3PYI - chains B and A; structure by X-ray diffraction, 2.10 A resolution.

# Chain B (and A)
Protein: Spindle assembly abnormal protein 6
From: Caenorhabditis elegans
Notes: fragment: N-terminal domain; chain A of this document is another copy of the same molecule, construct and numbering; everything in this record applies to it too
UniProtKB: O62479 (SAS6_CAEEL); numbering as in UniProt (aligned over 1-168)
Sequence (170 residues; each row starts with the number of its first residue; numbers below 1 keep their minus sign (Gly-1 is residue -1)):
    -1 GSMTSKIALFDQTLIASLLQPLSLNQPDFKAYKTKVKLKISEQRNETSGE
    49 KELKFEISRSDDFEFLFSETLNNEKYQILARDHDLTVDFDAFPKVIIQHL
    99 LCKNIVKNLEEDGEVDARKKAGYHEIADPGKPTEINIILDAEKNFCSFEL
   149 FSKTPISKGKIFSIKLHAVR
Disordered / not traced: -1 to 2, 106-127, 168 (chain A: -1 to 1, 105-129)
Construct notes: expression tag (-1 to 0); engineered mutation Glu123 (Ser in O62479)
UniProt features mapped onto this chain:
  - mutagenesis: Ile154 (I154D: Homodimerizes but do not form higher ordre structures)
From the paper describing this entry:
  - self-association interface (contacts with another copy of this molecule): Ile154
  - mutagenesis - I154E, I154G: increased expression
  - mutagenesis - I154E: abolished binding to another copy of this molecule
  - mutagenesis - I154E, I154G: abolished localization to centrioles

# Interface between chain B and chain A
Pairs across the interface - 32 pairs, chain B then chain A:
  Asp82(B) - Ser155(A)
  Asp82(B) - Lys156(A)  hydrogen bond (backbone-backbone)
  Leu83(B) - Ile154(A)
  Thr84(B) - Ile154(A)  hydrogen bond (backbone-backbone)
  Thr84(B) - Ser155(A)  hydrogen bond (side chain-backbone)
  Thr84(B) - Lys156(A)
  Val85(B) - Pro153(A)
  Val93(B) - Pro153(A)
  Val93(B) - Ile154(A)  hydrophobic
  Ile94(B) - Ile154(A)  hydrophobic
  His97(B) - Pro153(A)
  Leu98(B) - Ile154(A)  hydrophobic
  Pro153(B) - Val85(A)
  Pro153(B) - Val93(A)  hydrophobic
  Ile154(B) - Leu83(A)
  Ile154(B) - Thr84(A)  hydrogen bond (backbone-backbone)
  Ile154(B) - Phe90(A)  hydrophobic
  Ile154(B) - Val93(A)  hydrophobic
  Ile154(B) - Ile94(A)  hydrophobic
  Ile154(B) - Leu98(A)  hydrophobic
  Ile154(B) - Ile159(A)  hydrophobic
  Ile154(B) - Phe160(A)  hydrophobic
  Ser155(B) - His81(A)
  Ser155(B) - Asp82(A)
  Ser155(B) - Leu83(A)
  Ser155(B) - Thr84(A)  hydrogen bond (backbone-side chain)
  Ser155(B) - Ile159(A)
  Lys156(B) - Asp82(A)  salt bridge
  Lys156(B) - Thr84(A)
  Ile159(B) - Ile154(A)  hydrophobic
  Ile159(B) - Ser155(A)
  Phe160(B) - Ile154(A)  hydrophobic
Other interface residues (no listed pair), chain B (18 interface residues in all): His81, Phe90, Lys151, Thr152
Other interface residues (no listed pair), chain A (18 interface residues in all): His97, Lys151, Thr152

# In short
Chain B and chain A each contribute 18 residues to their interface, with 5 hydrogen bonds and 1 salt bridge.
Polar pairs include Lys156(B)-Asp82(A), Thr84(B)-Ser155(A) and Thr84(B)-Ile154(A). UniProt lists one
mutagenesis site on chain B. The paper reports that I154E and I154G of chain B increase expression; a
self-association interface involving Ile154(B).
Both chains are Spindle assembly abnormal protein 6 (Caenorhabditis elegans). Entry 3PYI (Structure of the
N-terminal domain of C. elegans SAS-6) was determined by X-ray diffraction, deposited together with 3Q0X and
3Q0Y.
